PDB entry 8BX3 | X-ray diffraction, 1.20 A resolution | chains A and B

Chain A:
Protein: 14-3-3 protein sigma
From: Homo sapiens
UniProt: P31947 (1433S_HUMAN); residues 1-231 here = UniProt positions 1-231
Amino-acid sequence (236 residues; numbered -4 to 231; the number before each row is that of its first residue; numbers below 1 keep their minus sign (Gly-4 is residue -4)):
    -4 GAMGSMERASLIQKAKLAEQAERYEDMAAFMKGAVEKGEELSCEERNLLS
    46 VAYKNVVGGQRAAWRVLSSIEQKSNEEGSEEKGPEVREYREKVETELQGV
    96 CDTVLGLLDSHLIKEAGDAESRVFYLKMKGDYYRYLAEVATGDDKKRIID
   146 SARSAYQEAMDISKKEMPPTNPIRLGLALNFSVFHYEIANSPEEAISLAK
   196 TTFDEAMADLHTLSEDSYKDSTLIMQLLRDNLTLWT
Differences from the reference sequence: expression tag (-4 to 0)
UniProt features mapped onto this chain:
  - site (Interaction with phosphoserine on interacting protein): Arg56, Arg129
  - modified residue (Phosphoserine): Ser5, Ser74
Metal / ion sites: Mg2+ site 1 near Glu2 (its only coordinating residue here); Mg2+ site 2 near Ser37 (its only coordinating residue here); Mg2+ site 3 near Glu89 (its only coordinating residue here)
Residues lining bound ligands: RZL (2-(4-bromanylphenoxy)-N-[3-(5-carbamimidoylthiophen-3-yl)phenyl]-2-methyl-propanamide): Glu14, Glu39, Asn42, Leu43, Val46, Phe119, Lys122, Pro167, Ile168, Gly171, Leu218, Ile219

Chain B:
Protein: ERalpha peptide
Amino-acid sequence (5 residues; numbered 591 to 595; the number before each row is that of its first residue):
   591 FPATV
Modified positions: Thr594 (phosphothreonine; TPO)

How chain A and chain B interact:
Residue-residue contacts (19; chain A residue first):
  Lys49(A) with Thr594(B); Val595(B), hydrogen bond (side chain-backbone)
  Arg56(A) with Thr594(B)
  Lys122(A) with Val595(B), hydrogen bond (side chain-backbone)
  Arg129(A) with Thr594(B)
  Tyr130(A) with Thr594(B)
  Gly171(A) with Val595(B)
  Leu174(A) with Ala593(B); Thr594(B); Val595(B), hydrophobic
  Asn175(A) with Thr594(B); Val595(B), hydrogen bond (side chain-backbone)
  Val178(A) with Pro592(B), hydrophobic; Ala593(B); Thr594(B)
  Leu222(A) with Val595(B), hydrophobic
  Asn226(A) with Pro592(B); Ala593(B), hydrogen bond (side chain-backbone)
  Trp230(A) with Pro592(B), hydrophobic
Other interface residues (no listed pair), chain A (17 interface residues in all): Arg60, Asp126, Glu182, Ile219, Leu229
Other interface residues (no listed pair), chain B (5 interface residues in all): Phe591

Summary:
17 residues of chain A face 5 of chain B across their interface, with 4 hydrogen bonds. Polar contacts include
Lys49(A)-Val595(B), Lys122(A)-Val595(B) and Asn175(A)-Val595(B). Chain A binds compound RZL.
Chain A is 14-3-3 protein sigma (Homo sapiens) and chain B is ERalpha peptide; the structure, fragment-linked
stabilizer for ERa - 14-3-3 interaction (1074372), was determined by X-ray diffraction together with 8BWJ,
8BWX, 8BWZ, 8BX0, 8BX4, 8BXI and 24 further entries from the same study.
